4AAY - chains C and F of the 4 polymer chains in the assembly; structure by X-ray diffraction, 2.70 A resolution.

# Chain C
Protein: AROA
From: Arsenite-oxidising bacterium NT-26
Reference sequence: Q6VAL8 (Q6VAL8_9RHIZ); numbering as in UniProt (aligned over 1-845)
Sequence (845 residues; numbered 1 to 845; the number before each row is that of its first residue):
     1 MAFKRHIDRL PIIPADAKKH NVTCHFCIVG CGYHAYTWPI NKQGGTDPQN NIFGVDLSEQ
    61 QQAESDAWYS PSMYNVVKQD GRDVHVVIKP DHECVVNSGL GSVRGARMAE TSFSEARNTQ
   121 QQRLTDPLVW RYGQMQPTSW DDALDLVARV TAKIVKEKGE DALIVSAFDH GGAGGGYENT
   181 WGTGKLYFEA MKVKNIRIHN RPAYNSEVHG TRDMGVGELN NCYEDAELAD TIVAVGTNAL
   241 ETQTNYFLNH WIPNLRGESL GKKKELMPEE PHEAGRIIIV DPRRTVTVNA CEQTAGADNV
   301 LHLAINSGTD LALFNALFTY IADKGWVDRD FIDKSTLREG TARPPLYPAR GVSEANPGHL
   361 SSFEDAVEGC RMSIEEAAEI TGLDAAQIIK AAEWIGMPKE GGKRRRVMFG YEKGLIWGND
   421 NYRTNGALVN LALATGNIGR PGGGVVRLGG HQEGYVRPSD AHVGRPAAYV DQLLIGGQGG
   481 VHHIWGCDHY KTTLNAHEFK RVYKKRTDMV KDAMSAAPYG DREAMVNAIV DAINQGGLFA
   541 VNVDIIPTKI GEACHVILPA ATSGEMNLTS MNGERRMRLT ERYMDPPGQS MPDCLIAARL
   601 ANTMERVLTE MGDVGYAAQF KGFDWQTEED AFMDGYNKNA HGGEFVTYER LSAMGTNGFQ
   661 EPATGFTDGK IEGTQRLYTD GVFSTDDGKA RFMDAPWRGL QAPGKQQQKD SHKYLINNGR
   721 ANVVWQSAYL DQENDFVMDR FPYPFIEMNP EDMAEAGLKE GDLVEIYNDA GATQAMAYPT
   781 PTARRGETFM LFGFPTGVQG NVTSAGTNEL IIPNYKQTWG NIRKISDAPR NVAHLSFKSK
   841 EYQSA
Disordered / not traced: 1, 845
Ion coordination: 3Fe-4S cluster Fe: Cys24, Cys27, Cys31
Residues lining bound ligands:
  - molybdenum(iv) ion / oxygen atom: His199, Asn200, Glu207, Lys413, Gly450, His451, Arg720
  - 3Fe-4S cluster (F3S): Cys24, Phe26, Cys27, Val29, Gly30, Cys31, Tyr33, Gly101, Ser102, Arg104, Gly105, Thr244, Asn245
  - molybdopterin guanosine dinucleotide (MGD; 2-amino-5,6-dimercapto-7-methyl-3,7,8a,9-tetrahydro-8-oxa-1,3,9,10-tetraaza-anthracen-4-one guanosine dinucleotide), molecule 1: Cys27, Arg104, Val235, Gly236, Thr237, Asn238, Glu241, Thr242, Gln243, Val280, Asp281, Pro282, Arg283, Thr285, Ile305, Ser307, Gly308, Asp310, Glu412, Lys413, Gly414, Gly449, Gly450, His451, Asn717, Gly719, Arg720, Ala721, Asn722, Val724, Trp725, Gln726, Phe789, Lys816, Gln817
  - molybdopterin guanosine dinucleotide (MGD), molecule 2: Ala173, Gly174, His199, Asn200, Lys413, Trp417, His451, Gly486, Cys487, Asp488, Thr492, Val543, Asp544, Ile545, Ile546, Thr548, Ala560, Ala561, Thr562, Asp593, Asn718, Gly719, Arg720, Gln726, Ser727, Tyr729, Phe792, Gln799, Thr803, Tyr815, Lys816
From the paper describing this entry:
  - binding site for 3Fe-4S cluster: Thr244 to Arg256
  - binding site for molybdopterin guanosine dinucleotide: His199, His451
  - binding site for oxygen atom: Asn200, Glu207, Arg447

# Chain F
Protein: AROB
From: Arsenite-oxidising bacterium NT-26
Reference sequence: Q6VAL9 (Q6VAL9_9RHIZ); numbering as in UniProt (aligned over 1-175)
Sequence (175 residues; row label = number of the first residue in the row):
     1 MSRCQNMVDI GRRQFLRGGA LAAAGATAAV FGVGAPQARA ATAAAGVEYP ANRLANISEL
    61 TLNEPLDVAY PDEDAAGVLL KLGTRVEGGV GPDGDIVGFS TICPHKGFPL SYSADNKTFN
   121 CPGHFSVFDP EKGGQQVWGQ ATQNLPQYVL RVADNGDIFA EGVDELIYGR LSNVL
Disordered / not traced: 1-43
Ion coordination: 2Fe-2S cluster Fe: Cys103, His105, Cys121, His124
Residues lining bound ligands: 2Fe-2S cluster (FES): Cys103, His105, Lys106, Gly107, Phe108, Cys121, Gly123, His124, Phe125, Ser126
From the paper describing this entry:
  - binding site for 2Fe-2S cluster: Phe108, Ser126
  - mutagenesis - S126T: decreased catalytic activity on DCPIP
  - mutagenesis - F108C/G123C: unchanged stability

# Chain C / chain F interface
Contacting residue pairs (10; chain C residue first):
  Arg9(C) with Ala44(F); Ala45(F)
  Asn41(C) with Tyr49(F); Val163(F), hydrogen bond (side chain-backbone)
  Lys42(C) with Glu161(F), salt bridge
  Gln43(C) with Ala44(F); Ala45(F); Gly46(F), hydrogen bond (side chain-backbone); Val47(F); Glu48(F)
Other interface residues (no listed pair), chain C (6 interface residues in all): Leu10, Pro11
Other interface residues (no listed pair), chain F (9 interface residues in all): Gly162

# In short
6 residues of chain C and 9 residues of chain F are in contact; the contacts include 2 hydrogen bonds and 1
salt bridge. Among the polar pairs are Lys42(C)-Glu161(F), Asn41(C)-Val163(F) and Gln43(C)-Gly46(F). From the
paper: a binding site for oxygen atom at Asn200(C), Glu207(C) and Arg447(C); S126T of chain F reduces
catalytic activity on DCPIP.
Chain C is AROA and chain F is AROB, both from Arsenite-oxidising bacterium NT-26; the structure, Crystal
Structure of the arsenite oxidase protein complex from Rhizobium species strain NT-26, was determined by X-ray
diffraction.
